Entry 3EKF (X-ray diffraction, 2.10 A resolution); this record covers chain A.

# Chain A
Protein: Cytochrome P450(BM-3)
Organism: Bacillus megaterium
Notes: EC 1.14.14.1; fragment: heme domain
Reference sequence: P14779 (CPXB_BACME); residues 1-470 here correspond to UniProt positions 2-471 (UniProt number = residue number + 1)
Sequence (470 residues; row label = number of the first residue in the row):
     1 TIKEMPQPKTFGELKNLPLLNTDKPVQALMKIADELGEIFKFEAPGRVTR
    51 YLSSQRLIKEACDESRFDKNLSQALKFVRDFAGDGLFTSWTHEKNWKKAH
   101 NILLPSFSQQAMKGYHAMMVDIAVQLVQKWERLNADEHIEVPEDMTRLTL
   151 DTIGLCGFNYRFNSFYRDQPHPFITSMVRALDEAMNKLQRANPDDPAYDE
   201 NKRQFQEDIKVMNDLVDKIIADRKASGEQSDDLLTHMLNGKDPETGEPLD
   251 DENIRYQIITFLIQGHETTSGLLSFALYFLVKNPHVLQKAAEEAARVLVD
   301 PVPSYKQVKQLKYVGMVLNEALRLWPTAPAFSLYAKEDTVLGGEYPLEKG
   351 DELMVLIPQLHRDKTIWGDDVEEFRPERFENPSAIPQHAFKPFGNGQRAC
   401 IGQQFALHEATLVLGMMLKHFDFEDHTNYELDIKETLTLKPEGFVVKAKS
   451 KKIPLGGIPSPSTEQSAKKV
Disordered / not traced: 193-203, 208-209, 227-228, 457-470
Construct notes: engineered mutation Gln-264 (Ala265 in P14779)
Bound ions: heme Fe: Gln-264, Cys-400
Residues lining bound ligands: heme (HEM): Lys-69, Leu-75, Leu-86, Phe-87, Trp-96, Phe-107, Ile-153, Thr-260, Phe-261, Gln-264, Gly-265, Thr-268, Thr-269, Leu-272, Leu-322, Thr-327, Ala-328, Phe-331, Pro-392, Phe-393, Gly-394, Gln-397, Arg-398, Ala-399, Cys-400, Ile-401, Gly-402, Phe-405, Ala-406
Swiss-Prot annotation at these positions:
  - binding site ((9Z)-hexadecenoate): Tyr-51
  - binding site (heme): Cys-400
  - site: Thr-268 (Important for catalytic activity)

# Summary
Chain A binds heme. Gln-264 and Cys-400 form the heme Fe site. From UniProt: (9Z)-hexadecenoate-binding
residue Tyr-51 and heme-binding residue Cys-400.
Chain A is Cytochrome P450(BM-3) (Bacillus megaterium); the structure, Crystal structure of the A264Q heme
domain of cytochrome P450 BM3, was determined by X-ray diffraction, deposited together with 3EKB and 3EKD.
